PDB entry 7RHX | electron microscopy, 3.23 A resolution | chains A and B of the 8 polymer chains in the assembly

[Chain A (and B)]
Molecule: Recombinase cre
Organism: Escherichia phage P1
Notes: chain B of this document is another copy of the same molecule, construct and numbering; everything in this record applies to it too
UniProtKB: P06956 (RECR_BPP1); numbering as in UniProt (aligned over 1-343)
Sequence (343 residues; row label = number of the first residue in the row):
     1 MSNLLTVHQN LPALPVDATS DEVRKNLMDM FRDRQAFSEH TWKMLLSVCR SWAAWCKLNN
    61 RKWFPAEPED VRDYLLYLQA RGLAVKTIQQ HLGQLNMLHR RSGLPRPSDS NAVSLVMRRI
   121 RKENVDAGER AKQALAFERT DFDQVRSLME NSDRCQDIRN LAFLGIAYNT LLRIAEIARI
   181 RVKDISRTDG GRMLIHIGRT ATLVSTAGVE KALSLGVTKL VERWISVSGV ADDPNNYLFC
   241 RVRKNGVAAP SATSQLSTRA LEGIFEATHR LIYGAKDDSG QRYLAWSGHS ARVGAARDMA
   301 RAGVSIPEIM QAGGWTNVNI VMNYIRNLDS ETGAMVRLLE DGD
Not modelled in the structure: 1-19, 342-343
Construct notes: engineered mutation A201 (Lys in P06956)
Curated features (UniProtKB/Swiss-Prot):
  - active site: R173, H289, R292, W315, Y324 (O-(3'-phospho-DNA)-tyrosine intermediate)
From the paper describing this entry:
  - catalytic residues: Y324
  - conformationally variable residues (order/disorder transition): R199 to A207, Y324

[How chain A and chain B interact]
Contacting residue pairs - 42 pairs, chain A then chain B:
  D29(A) - L115(B)
  R32(A) - R72(B)
  D33(A) - R72(B)  salt bridge
  D33(A) - V116(B)
  D33(A) - R119(B)  salt bridge
  Q35(A) - R119(B)
  A36(A) - L115(B)
  A36(A) - R118(B)  hydrogen bond (backbone-side chain)
  A36(A) - K122(B)
  F37(A) - L115(B)  hydrophobic
  F37(A) - R118(B)
  R101(A) - N111(B)  hydrogen bond
  N169(A) - M335(B)
  N169(A) - L339(B)
  R192(A) - E331(B)  salt bridge
  R192(A) - E340(B)  salt bridge
  I197(A) - R130(B)  hydrogen bond (backbone-side chain)
  G198(A) - R130(B)  hydrogen bond (backbone-side chain)
  R199(A) - V125(B)
  R199(A) - D126(B)  salt bridge
  T200(A) - V125(B)
  T200(A) - R130(B)
  L203(A) - R130(B)
  L203(A) - A131(B)  hydrogen bond (backbone-backbone)
  V204(A) - R326(B)
  G208(A) - R326(B)
  V209(A) - R130(B)
  E210(A) - S330(B)
  K211(A) - S330(B)
  A212(A) - S330(B)  hydrogen bond (backbone-side chain)
  A212(A) - V336(B)
  L215(A) - E340(B)
  M299(A) - A334(B)  hydrophobic
  M299(A) - M335(B)  hydrophobic
  P307(A) - I325(B)
  E308(A) - A334(B)
  E308(A) - R337(B)  salt bridge
  M310(A) - M322(B)  hydrophobic
  Q311(A) - M322(B)
  Q311(A) - I325(B)
  Q311(A) - R326(B)
  W315(A) - M322(B)
Interface residues without a listed pair, chain A (40 interface residues in all): M30, S38, R139, Y168, L171, H196, S205, T206, A207, S214, A295, V304, T316
Interface residues without a listed pair, chain B (32 interface residues in all): V85, A112, S114, R121, G128, E129, I306, N323, N327, L328

[Overview]
Chain A and chain B form an interface of 40 and 32 residues respectively, with 6 hydrogen bonds and 6 salt
bridges. Polar contacts include D33(A)-R72(B), D33(A)-R119(B) and R192(A)-E331(B). Curated annotation
(UniProt) lists 5 active-site residues on chain A. From the paper: the catalytic residue Y324(A);
conformational variability at R199(A) and Y324(A).
Both chains are Recombinase cre (Escherichia phage P1). Entry 7RHX (Cryo-EM structure of precleavage Cre
tetrameric complex) was determined by electron microscopy, deposited together with 7RHY and 7RHZ.
